PDB entry 8SAU | electron microscopy, 3.30 A resolution | chains M and N of the 12 polymer chains in the assembly

# Chain M
Name: DH270.4 variable heavy chain
Source organism: Homo sapiens
Amino-acid sequence (126 residues; row label = number of the first residue in the row):
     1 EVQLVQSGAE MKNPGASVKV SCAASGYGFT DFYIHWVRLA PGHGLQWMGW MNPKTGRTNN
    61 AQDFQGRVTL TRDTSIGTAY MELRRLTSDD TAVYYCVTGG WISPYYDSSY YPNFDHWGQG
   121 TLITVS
Disulfide bonds: Cys22-Cys96

# Chain N
Name: DH270.4 variable light chain
Source organism: Homo sapiens
Amino-acid sequence (110 residues; each row starts with the number of its first residue):
     1 QSALTQPASV SGSPGQSITI SCTGTSYDVA KFDLVSWFQQ HPGKAPKYMI YEVNKWPSGV
    61 SHRFSGSKSG NTASLTISGL QAEDEADYYC CSFGGSATVV CGGGTKVTVL
Disulfide bonds: Cys22-Cys90, Cys91-Cys101

# Interface between chain M and chain N
Residue-residue contacts (26):
  Leu39(M) with Gln40(N); Tyr89(N)
  His43(M) with Ser2(N), hydrogen bond
  Gly44(M) with Tyr89(N); Gly103(N), hydrogen bond (backbone-backbone)
  Leu45(M) with Tyr89(N), hydrophobic; Cys91(N), hydrophobic; Cys101(N), hydrophobic; Gly102(N)
  Trp47(M) with Thr98(N); Val99(N), hydrophobic
  Trp50(M) with Ala97(N), hydrogen bond (side chain-backbone)
  Tyr95(M) with Gln40(N), hydrogen bond
  Tyr110(M) with Phe32(N), hydrophobic; Phe93(N), hydrophobic; Thr98(N); Val99(N)
  Pro112(M) with Ser36(N); Cys91(N)
  Asn113(M) with Tyr48(N); Tyr51(N)
  Phe114(M) with Phe38(N), hydrophobic; Tyr48(N)
  Asp115(M) with Tyr48(N)
  Trp117(M) with Phe38(N), hydrophobic; Pro46(N), hydrophobic
Also at the interface, not in a pair above, chain M (16 interface residues in all): Gln46, Asn59, Tyr111
Also at the interface, not in a pair above, chain N (21 interface residues in all): Leu34, Ser92, Ser96, Gly104

# Summary
The interface between chain M and chain N involves 16 residues on one side and 21 on the other, with 4
hydrogen bonds. Polar contacts include His43(M)-Ser2(N), Trp50(M)-Ala97(N) and Tyr95(M)-Gln40(N).
Chain M is DH270.4 variable heavy chain and chain N is DH270.4 variable light chain, both from Homo sapiens;
the structure, CryoEM structure of DH270.4-CH848.10.17, was determined by electron microscopy (same
publication as 8SAL, 8SAN, 8SAQ, 8SAR, 8SAS, 8SAT and 9 further entries).
